2B3J - chains E and A of the 4 polymer chains in the assembly; structure by X-ray diffraction, 2.00 A resolution.

[Chain E]
Molecule: anticodon stem-loop of t-RNA-Arg2 (nucleotides 27-42)
Sequence (16 nucleotides; numbered 27 to 42; the number before each row is that of its first residue):
    27 UUUGACUXCG GAUCAA
Unresolved in the structure: 27
Modified / non-standard residues: P5P (purine riboside-5'-monophosphate) at position 34

[Chain A]
Molecule: tRNA adenosine deaminase
Source organism: Staphylococcus aureus subsp. aureus Mu50
Notes: EC 3.5.4.-
UniProt: Q99W51 (Q99W51_STAAM); residue numbers follow UniProt; this construct covers 1-156
Amino-acid sequence (159 residues; row label = number of the first residue in the row; numbers below 1 keep their minus sign (Gly-2 is residue -2)):
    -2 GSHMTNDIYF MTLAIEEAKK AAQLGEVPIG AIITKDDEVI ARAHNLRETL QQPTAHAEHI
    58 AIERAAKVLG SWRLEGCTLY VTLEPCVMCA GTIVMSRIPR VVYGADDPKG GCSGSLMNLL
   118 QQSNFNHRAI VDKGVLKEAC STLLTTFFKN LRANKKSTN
Unresolved in the structure: -2 to 0, 152-156
Construct notes: expression tag (-2 to 0)
Swiss-Prot annotation at these positions:
  - active site: Glu55 (Proton donor)
  - binding site (Zn(2+)): His53, Cys83, Cys86
Bound ions: Zn2+: His53, Cys83, Cys86

[Chain E / chain A interface]
Pairs across the interface (31):
  C32(E) - Lys106(A)  hydrogen bond to the base
  C32(E) - Arg149(A)  salt bridge to the phosphate
  U33(E) - Leu80(A)  base contact
  U33(E) - Ala102(A)  base contact
  U33(E) - Asp103(A)  hydrogen bond to the base
  U33(E) - Asp104(A)  hydrogen bond to the sugar
  U33(E) - Pro105(A)  base contact
  U33(E) - Lys106(A)  phosphate contact
  U33(E) - Ser138(A)  hydrogen bond to the base
  U33(E) - Leu141(A)  base contact
  U33(E) - Phe145(A)  sugar contact
  U33(E) - Arg149(A)  salt bridge to the phosphate
  P5P_34(E) - Val24(A)  sugar contact
  P5P_34(E) - Ile26(A)  base contact
  P5P_34(E) - Asn42(A)  base contact
  P5P_34(E) - Arg44(A)  hydrogen bond to the sugar
  P5P_34(E) - His53(A)  hydrogen bond to the sugar
  P5P_34(E) - Ala54(A)  base contact
  P5P_34(E) - Glu55(A)  base contact
  P5P_34(E) - Leu80(A)  base contact
  P5P_34(E) - Lys106(A)  salt bridge to the phosphate
  P5P_34(E) - Phe145(A)  phosphate contact
  C35(E) - Gly22(A)  hydrogen bond to the base
  C35(E) - Arg44(A)  salt bridge to the phosphate
  C35(E) - Glu45(A)  hydrogen bond to the sugar
  C35(E) - Phe144(A)  base contact
  C35(E) - Leu148(A)  base contact
  G36(E) - Phe145(A)  base contact
  G36(E) - Leu148(A)  sugar contact
  G36(E) - Arg149(A)  hydrogen bond to the base
  A38(E) - Lys106(A)  hydrogen bond to the base
Interface residues without a listed pair, chain E (7 interface residues in all): U39
Interface residues without a listed pair, chain A (22 interface residues in all): Glu81

[Overview]
7 residues of chain E and 22 residues of chain A are in contact, with 10 hydrogen bonds and 4 salt bridges.
Among the polar pairs are C32(E)-Lys106(A), U33(E)-Asp103(A) and U33(E)-Ser138(A). UniProt lists active-site
residue Glu55(A) and 3 Zn2+-binding residues on chain A.
Chain E is anticodon stem-loop of t-RNA-Arg2 (nucleotides 27-42) and chain A is tRNA adenosine deaminase
(Staphylococcus aureus subsp. aureus Mu50); the structure, Crystal Structure of Staphylococcus aureus tRNA
Adenosine Deaminase, TadA, in Complex with RNA, was determined by X-ray diffraction.
